8J7A - chains A and D of the 16 polymer chains in the assembly; structure by electron microscopy, 3.06 A resolution.

Chain A:
Name: Photosystem I P700 chlorophyll a apoprotein A1
Source organism: Arabidopsis thaliana
Notes: EC 1.97.1.12
Reference sequence: P56766 (PSAA_ARATH); residues 1-750 here = UniProt positions 1-750
Amino-acid sequence (750 residues; each row starts with the number of its first residue):
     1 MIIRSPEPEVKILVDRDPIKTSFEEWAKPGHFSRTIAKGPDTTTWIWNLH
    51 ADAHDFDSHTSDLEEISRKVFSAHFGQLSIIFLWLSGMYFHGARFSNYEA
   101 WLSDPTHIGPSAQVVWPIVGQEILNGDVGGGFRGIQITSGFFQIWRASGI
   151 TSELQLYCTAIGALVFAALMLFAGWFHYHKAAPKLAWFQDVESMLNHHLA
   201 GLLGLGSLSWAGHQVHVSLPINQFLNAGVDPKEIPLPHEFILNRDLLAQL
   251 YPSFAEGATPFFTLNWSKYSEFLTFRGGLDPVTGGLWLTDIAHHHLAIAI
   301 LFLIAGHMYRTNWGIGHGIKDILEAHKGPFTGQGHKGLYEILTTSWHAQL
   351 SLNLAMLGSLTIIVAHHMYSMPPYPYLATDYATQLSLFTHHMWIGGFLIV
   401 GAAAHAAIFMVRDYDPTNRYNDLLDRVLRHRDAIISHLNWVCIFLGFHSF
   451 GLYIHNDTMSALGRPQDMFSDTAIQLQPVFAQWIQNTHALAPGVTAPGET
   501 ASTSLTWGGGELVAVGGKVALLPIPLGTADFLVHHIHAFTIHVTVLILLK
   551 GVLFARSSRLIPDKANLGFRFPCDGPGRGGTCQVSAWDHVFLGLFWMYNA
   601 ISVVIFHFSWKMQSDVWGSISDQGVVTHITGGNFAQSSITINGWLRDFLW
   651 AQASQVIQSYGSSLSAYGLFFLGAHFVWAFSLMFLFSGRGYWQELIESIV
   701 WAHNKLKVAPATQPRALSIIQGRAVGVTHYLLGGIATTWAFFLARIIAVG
Not modelled in the structure: 1-40, 750
Swiss-Prot annotation at these positions:
  - binding site ([4Fe-4S] cluster): Cys573, Cys582
  - binding site (chlorophyll a'): His675
  - binding site (chlorophyll a): Met683, Tyr691
  - binding site (phylloquinone): Trp692
Metal / ion sites: chlorophyll a Mg site 1 near Gln113 (its only coordinating residue here); chlorophyll a Mg site 2 near Gln121 (its only coordinating residue here); chlorophyll a Mg site 3 near Thr495 (its only coordinating residue here)
Ligand contacts:
  - beta-carotene (BCR), molecule 1: Phe82, Tyr89, Thr159, Gly162, Ala163, Phe166, Leu205, Leu208, Ser209
  - beta-carotene (BCR), molecule 2: Trp84, Leu85, Gly201, Leu202, Leu205, Gly206, Ser209
  - beta-carotene (BCR), molecule 3: Leu208, Phe261, Ile300, Leu303, Ile304, His307
  - beta-carotene (BCR), molecule 4: Leu338, Leu342, Ala348, Ser351, Leu352, Ala406, Phe409
  - beta-carotene (BCR), molecule 5: Ala355, Met356, Ser359, Ile399, Ala403, Ala406, Leu548
  - beta-carotene (BCR), molecule 6: Phe670, Gly673, Phe676, Val677, Leu732, Ile735, Ala736, Trp739
  - chlorophyll a isomer (CL0): Tyr453, Ile536, Phe539, Thr540, Tyr598, Asn599, Ser602, Val603, Phe606, Trp644, Leu649, Ala653, Phe671, His675, Trp678, Tyr730, Thr737, Thr738, Phe741
  - chlorophyll a (CLA), molecule 1: Thr43, Ile46, Trp47, Ile696, Ile699, Val700, His703, Val708, Pro710, Pro714, Arg715
  - chlorophyll a (CLA), molecule 2: Trp45, Ile46, Trp47, Leu49, His50
  - chlorophyll a (CLA), molecule 3: Trp47, Phe680, Phe684, Leu717, Gln721, Ala724, Val725, Thr728, His729, Leu732
  - chlorophyll a (CLA), molecule 4: Leu49, His50, Ala53, His54, Phe56, Ala73, Gly76, Gln77, Ile80
  - chlorophyll a (CLA), molecule 5: His50, Ala51, Asp52, Ala53, His54, Asp55, His347, Leu350, Leu354, Phe397, Leu398, Val400, Gly401, Ala404, His405, Ile408, Arg412, Phe569, Arg570, Trp587, Leu594
  - chlorophyll a (CLA), molecule 6: His54, Phe56, Val70, Ala73, His74, Gln77, Leu78, Ile81, Phe82, Leu85, Phe166, Trp346, His347, Gln349, Leu350, Asn353, Leu354, Leu357
  - chlorophyll a (CLA), molecule 7: His54, Gln77, Ile80, Ile81, Trp84, Leu357, Ile394, Phe397, Leu398
  - chlorophyll a (CLA), molecule 8: Leu63, Ser67, Leu185, Phe188, Gln189, Val191, Met194, Leu195, His198, Leu199, Ile319, Leu323, Tyr339, Leu342, Thr343, Ser345, Trp346, Gln349, Leu352, Asn353, Met356, Leu357
  - chlorophyll a (CLA), molecule 9: Glu65, Lys69, Ser72, Gly76, Ile80, Leu171, Gly174, Trp175, Tyr178, His179
  - chlorophyll a (CLA), molecule 10: Phe71, His74, Phe75, Leu78, Phe82, Met170, Trp187, Phe188, Asp190, Ser193, Met194, His197, His198, Leu202
  - chlorophyll a (CLA), molecule 11: Phe71, Phe75, Phe166, Leu169, Met170, Phe172, Ala173, Phe176, His177, Ala181, Pro183, Trp187
  - chlorophyll a (CLA), molecule 12: Leu83, Trp84, Ser86, Gly87, Phe90, His91, Phe95, Gln113, Val114, Trp116, Leu164
  - chlorophyll a (CLA), molecule 13: Trp84, Leu85, Ser139, Gly140, Phe141, Ile144, Leu203, Leu357, Leu360, Thr361, Val364, Met368, Tyr374, Leu387, His390, His391, Ile394
  - chlorophyll a (CLA), molecule 14: Trp84, Met88, Ala112, Gln113, Ile135, Gln136, Ile137, Thr138, Ser139, Phe141, Ala666, Tyr667, Phe670, Trp739
  - chlorophyll a (CLA), molecule 15: Trp84, Met88, Thr138, Ser139, Phe141, Ser386, Thr389, His390, Trp393, Ile394, Phe397, Phe670, Ile735, Trp739
  - chlorophyll a (CLA), molecule 16: Tyr89, Ser148, Gly149, Ile150, Gln155, Thr159, Gly206, Ser209, Trp210, Gly212, His213, His216, Val217, Pro237, Ile241
  - chlorophyll a (CLA), molecule 17: Gln113, Val114, Val115, Trp116, Ile118, Val119, Gln121, Leu124, Ile135, Ala666, Leu669
  - chlorophyll a (CLA), molecule 18: Ala147, Leu202, Leu203, Gly206, Ser207, Trp210, Gln214, Ile291, His294, His295, Ile298, Phe302, Leu360, Ile363, Val364, Met368, Pro373, Tyr374
  - chlorophyll a (CLA), molecule 19: Leu154, Gln155, Cys158, Leu236, His238, Ile241, Leu242
  - chlorophyll a (CLA), molecule 20: Trp187, Asp190, Ser193, His197, Thr311, Asn312, Trp313
  - chlorophyll a (CLA), molecule 21: Leu195, Leu199, Leu203, Leu301, Phe302, Ala305, Met308, Tyr309, Ile319, Ile322, Leu352, Met356, Leu424, Leu549, Val552
  - chlorophyll a (CLA), molecule 22: Asn196, His197, Ala200, Gly201, Leu205, Leu303, His307, Tyr309, Thr311, Trp313, Ile315
  - chlorophyll a (CLA), molecule 23: Leu208, Ser209, Ala211, Gly212, His216, Ile241, Arg244, Phe254, Gly257, Tyr269, Leu296
  - chlorophyll a (CLA), molecule 24: Phe261, Trp266, Ser267, Tyr269, Ser270, Leu273, Phe275, His293, Leu296, Ala297, Ile300, Ile304
  - chlorophyll a (CLA), molecule 25: Phe261, Phe262, Thr263, Leu264
  - chlorophyll a (CLA), molecule 26: Thr274, Phe275, Gly277, Gly278, Leu286, Asp290, Ile291, His293, His294, Ala297, Ile298, Leu301, His367, Met371, Glu499, Thr503
  - chlorophyll a (CLA), molecule 27: Phe275, Val494, Thr495, Ala496, Pro497, Gly498
  - chlorophyll a (CLA), molecule 28: Ile304, His307, Met308, Ile315, Gly316, His317
  - chlorophyll a (CLA), molecule 29: Met308, His317, Ile322, Ala325, His326, Lys327, Gly328
  - chlorophyll a (CLA), molecule 30: Ile322, Leu323, His326, His335, Leu338, Leu342, Asn421, Leu423, Leu424, Val427
  - chlorophyll a (CLA), molecule 31: Phe330, Leu423, Arg426, Val427, Arg429, His430, Ala433, Ile434, His437
  - chlorophyll a (CLA), molecule 32: Met356, Ser359, Ile363, His366, His367, Ser370, Met371, Thr503, Ser504, Thr506, Trp507
  - chlorophyll a (CLA), molecule 33: Ile362, Ile363, His366, Met392, Gly396, Ile399, Ile541, Thr544, Val545, Met597, Ile601
  - chlorophyll a (CLA), molecule 34: His366, Tyr369, Phe480, Ala481, Ile484, Gln485, Trp507, Ile524, Leu526, His534, His537, Val604, His607, Phe608
  - chlorophyll a (CLA), molecule 35: Ala433, His437, Trp440
  - chlorophyll a (CLA), molecule 36: Ile434, Leu438, Trp440, Val441, Ala538, Ile541, His542, Val545
  - chlorophyll a (CLA), molecule 37: Ser436, Asn439, Trp440, Ile443
  - chlorophyll a (CLA), molecule 38: Asn439, Cys442, Ile443, Gly446, Phe447, Phe450, Gly451, Phe539, Leu546, Ile547, Leu592, Trp596
  - chlorophyll a (CLA), molecule 39: Trp440, Ile443, Phe444, Phe447, His448
  - chlorophyll a (CLA), molecule 40: Val441, Phe444, Leu445, Gln477, Pro478, Val479, Phe480, Ala481, Phe531, His534, His535, Ala538, His542
  - chlorophyll a (CLA), molecule 41: Phe447, His448, Gly451, Leu452, Ile454, His455, Thr458, Met459, Arg464, Asp467, Phe469
  - chlorophyll a (CLA), molecule 42: Phe450, Ile454, Asp457, Phe539, Phe595, Trp596, Tyr598, Asn599, Ile641, Leu645, Trp678, Tyr730
  - chlorophyll a (CLA), molecule 43: Thr458, Ala461, Leu462
  - chlorophyll a (CLA), molecule 44: Ile484, Thr487, His488, Ala491, Pro492, Thr495, Ser502, Thr503, Trp507
  - chlorophyll a (CLA), molecule 45: Leu645, Leu649, Trp650
  - chlorophyll a (CLA), molecule 46: Leu669, Leu672, Gly673, His675, Phe676, Trp678, Ala679
  - chlorophyll a (CLA), molecule 47: Phe676, Ala679, Phe680, Leu682, Met683, Phe686, Ser687, Tyr691, Trp692, Leu695
  - chlorophyll a (CLA), molecule 48: Ile699, Ala702, His703, Leu706, Val708
  - chlorophyll a (CLA), molecule 49: Trp701, Ala702, Lys705, Leu706
  - phylloquinone (PQN): Trp47, Met683, Phe684, Ser687, Gly688, Arg689, Trp692, Ile696, Ala716, Leu717, Ser718, Gly722
  - 4Fe-4S cluster (SF4): Cys573, Gly575, Pro576, Cys582, Ile719, Arg723

Chain D:
Name: Photosystem I reaction center subunit II-2, chloroplastic
Source organism: Arabidopsis thaliana
Reference sequence: Q9SA56 (PSAD2_ARATH); residues 1-204 here = UniProt positions 1-204
Amino-acid sequence (204 residues; each row starts with the number of its first residue):
     1 MATQAAGIFSPAITTTTSAVKKLHLFSSSHRPKSLSFTKTAIRAEKTESS
    51 SAAPAVKEAPVGFTPPQLDPNTPSPIFAGSTGGLLRKAQVEEFYVITWNS
   101 PKEQIFEMPTGGAAIMREGPNLLKLARKEQCLALGTRLRSKYKITYQFYR
   151 VFPNGEVQYLHPKDGVYPEKANPGREGVGLNMRSIGKNVSPIEVKFTGKQ
   201 SYDL
Not modelled in the structure: 1-61
Swiss-Prot annotation at these positions:
  - region: Arg137 to Thr145 (Ferredoxin and ferredoxin-oxidoreductase binding)
  - modified residue: Thr47 (Phosphothreonine)

Chain A / chain D interface:
Residue-residue contacts (23; chain A residue first):
  Asp425(A) - Gly112(D)
  Asp425(A) - Ala113(D)
  Arg429(A) - Phe77(D)
  Arg429(A) - Ala78(D)
  Arg429(A) - Gly79(D)  hydrogen bond (side chain-backbone)
  Arg429(A) - Ser80(D)
  Arg429(A) - Thr81(D)  hydrogen bond (backbone-backbone)
  His430(A) - Thr81(D)
  Arg431(A) - Thr110(D)
  Asp432(A) - Thr81(D)  hydrogen bond
  Arg556(A) - Glu107(D)  salt bridge
  Ser557(A) - Pro109(D)
  Arg559(A) - Thr81(D)  hydrogen bond (side chain-backbone)
  Arg559(A) - Gly82(D)
  Arg559(A) - Leu85(D)
  Arg559(A) - Arg127(D)  hydrogen bond (backbone-side chain)
  Leu560(A) - Arg127(D)  hydrogen bond (backbone-side chain)
  Leu560(A) - Glu129(D)
  Pro562(A) - Glu129(D)
  Pro562(A) - Gln130(D)
  Asp563(A) - Glu129(D)
  Arg578(A) - Arg127(D)
  Arg578(A) - Glu129(D)  salt bridge
Interface residues without a listed pair, chain A (15 interface residues in all): Pro416, Thr417, Tyr420
Interface residues without a listed pair, chain D (19 interface residues in all): Gly83, Ile105, Gly111, Ala133

Summary:
The interface between chain A and chain D involves 15 residues on one side and 19 on the other; the contacts
include 6 hydrogen bonds and 2 salt bridges. Among the polar pairs are Arg556(A)-Glu107(D),
Arg578(A)-Glu129(D) and Arg429(A)-Gly79(D).
Chain A is Photosystem I P700 chlorophyll a apoprotein A1 and chain D is Photosystem I reaction center subunit
II-2, chloroplastic, both from Arabidopsis thaliana; the structure, Coordinates of Cryo-EM structure of the
Arabidopsis thaliana PSI in state 1 (PSI-ST1), was determined by electron microscopy, deposited together with
8J7B.
